5L6B - chains O and P of the 28 polymer chains in the assembly; structure by X-ray diffraction, 2.60 A resolution.

Chain O:
Name: Proteasome subunit alpha type-2
From: Saccharomyces cerevisiae (strain ATCC 204508 / S288c)
Notes: EC 3.4.25.1
UniProtKB: P23639 (PSA2_YEAST); numbering as in UniProt (aligned over 1-250)
Amino-acid sequence (250 residues; each row starts with the number of its first residue):
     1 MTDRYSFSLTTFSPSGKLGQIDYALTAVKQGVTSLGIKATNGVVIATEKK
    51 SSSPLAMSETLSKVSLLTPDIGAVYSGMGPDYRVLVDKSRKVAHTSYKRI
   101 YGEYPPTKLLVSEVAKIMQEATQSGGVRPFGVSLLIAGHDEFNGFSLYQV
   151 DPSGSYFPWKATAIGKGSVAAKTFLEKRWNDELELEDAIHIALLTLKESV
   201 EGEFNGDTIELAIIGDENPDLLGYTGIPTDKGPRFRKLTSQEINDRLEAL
Curated features (UniProtKB/Swiss-Prot):
  - cross-link: K108 (Glycyl lysine isopeptide (Lys-Gly) (interchain with G-Cter in ubiquitin))

Chain P:
Name: Proteasome subunit alpha type-3
From: Saccharomyces cerevisiae (strain ATCC 204508 / S288c)
Notes: EC 3.4.25.1
UniProtKB: P23638 (PSA3_YEAST); residues 0-257 here correspond to UniProt positions 1-258 (UniProt number = residue number + 1)
Amino-acid sequence (258 residues; numbered 0 to 257; the number before each row is that of its first residue; numbering starts at 0):
     0 MGSRRYDSRTTIFSPEGRLYQVEYALESISHAGTAIGIMASDGIVLAAER
    50 KVTSTLLEQDTSTEKLYKLNDKIAVAVAGLTADAEILINTARIHAQNYLK
   100 TYNEDIPVEILVRRLSDIKQGYTQHGGLRPFGVSFIYAGYDDRYGYQLYT
   150 SNPSGNYTGWKAISVGANTSAAQTLLQMDYKDDMKVDDAIELALKTLSKT
   200 TDSSALTYDRLEFATIRKGANDGEVYQKIFKPQEIKDILVKTGITKKDED
   250 EEADEDMK
Not modelled in the structure: 0, 245-257
Curated features (UniProtKB/Swiss-Prot):
  - cross-link (Glycyl lysine isopeptide (Lys-Gly)): K99 (interchain with G-Cter in ubiquitin), K198 (interchain with G-Cter in ubiquitin), K230 (interchain with G-Cter in ubiquitin)

How chain O and chain P interact:
Pairs across the interface (64; chain O residue first):
  R4(O) with S2(P), hydrogen bond (backbone-side chain)
  Y5(O) with S2(P); Y5(P)
  S6(O) with G125(P); L127(P)
  F7(O) with S2(P); Y5(P); D6(P); G126(P)
  S8(O) with G126(P), hydrogen bond (backbone-backbone); L127(P); R128(P), hydrogen bond (side chain-backbone)
  T10(O) with R128(P)
  T11(O) with S7(P); T9(P); Q20(P)
  F12(O) with Q20(P); Y23(P); A24(P), hydrophobic; R128(P); P129(P); G131(P)
  S13(O) with Y23(P)
  P14(O) with Y23(P), hydrophobic; E26(P)
  S15(O) with E26(P); H30(P)
  G16(O) with Y23(P); S27(P), hydrogen bond (backbone-side chain)
  L18(O) with R128(P)
  K38(O) with E57(P), salt bridge
  S112(O) with E84(P)
  K116(O) with I85(P)
  Q119(O) with A81(P); D82(P), hydrogen bond; I85(P); R128(P)
  T122(O) with R128(P), hydrogen bond (backbone-side chain)
  Q123(O) with Y121(P); L127(P); R128(P), hydrogen bond (side chain-backbone); P129(P); F130(P)
  G125(O) with L127(P)
  S153(O) with A81(P)
  G154(O) with A81(P)
  S155(O) with A81(P)
  Y156(O) with E84(P), hydrogen bond
  F157(O) with L56(P), hydrophobic
  P158(O) with L56(P); E57(P), hydrogen bond (backbone-backbone); T60(P); S61(P)
  W159(O) with S53(P); L55(P); L56(P)
  K160(O) with T54(P), hydrogen bond (side chain-backbone); L55(P), hydrogen bond (backbone-backbone); L56(P); E57(P)
  A161(O) with L55(P)
  L175(O) with L55(P), hydrophobic
  E176(O) with T54(P); L55(P)
Other interface residues (no listed pair), chain O (35 interface residues in all): S124, Y148, K172, W179
Other interface residues (no listed pair), chain P (32 interface residues in all): L79, T80

Summary:
Chain O and chain P form an interface of 35 and 32 residues respectively; the contacts include 11 hydrogen
bonds and 1 salt bridge. Polar pairs include K38(O)-E57(P), R4(O)-S2(P) and S8(O)-R128(P).
Here chain O is Proteasome subunit alpha type-2 and chain P is Proteasome subunit alpha type-3, both from
Saccharomyces cerevisiae (strain ATCC 204508 / S288c). Entry 5L6B (Yeast 20S proteasome with mouse beta5i
(1-138) and mouse beta6 (97-111; 118-133) in complex with ONX ...) was determined by X-ray diffraction (same
publication as 5L52, 5L54, 5L55, 5L5A, 5L5B, 5L5D and 30 further entries).
